4UX2 - chains A and B; structure by electron crystallography, 7.00 A resolution (low resolution: residue-level contacts below are approximate; hydrogen-bond / salt-bridge calls are withheld).

# Chain A
Protein: Potassium-transporting atpase alpha chain 1
From: Sus scrofa
Notes: EC 3.6.3.10
Reference sequence: P19156 (ATP4A_PIG); residues 0-1033 here correspond to UniProt positions 1-1034 (UniProt number = residue number + 1)
Amino-acid sequence (1034 residues; numbered 0 to 1033; the number before each row is that of its first residue; numbering starts at 0):
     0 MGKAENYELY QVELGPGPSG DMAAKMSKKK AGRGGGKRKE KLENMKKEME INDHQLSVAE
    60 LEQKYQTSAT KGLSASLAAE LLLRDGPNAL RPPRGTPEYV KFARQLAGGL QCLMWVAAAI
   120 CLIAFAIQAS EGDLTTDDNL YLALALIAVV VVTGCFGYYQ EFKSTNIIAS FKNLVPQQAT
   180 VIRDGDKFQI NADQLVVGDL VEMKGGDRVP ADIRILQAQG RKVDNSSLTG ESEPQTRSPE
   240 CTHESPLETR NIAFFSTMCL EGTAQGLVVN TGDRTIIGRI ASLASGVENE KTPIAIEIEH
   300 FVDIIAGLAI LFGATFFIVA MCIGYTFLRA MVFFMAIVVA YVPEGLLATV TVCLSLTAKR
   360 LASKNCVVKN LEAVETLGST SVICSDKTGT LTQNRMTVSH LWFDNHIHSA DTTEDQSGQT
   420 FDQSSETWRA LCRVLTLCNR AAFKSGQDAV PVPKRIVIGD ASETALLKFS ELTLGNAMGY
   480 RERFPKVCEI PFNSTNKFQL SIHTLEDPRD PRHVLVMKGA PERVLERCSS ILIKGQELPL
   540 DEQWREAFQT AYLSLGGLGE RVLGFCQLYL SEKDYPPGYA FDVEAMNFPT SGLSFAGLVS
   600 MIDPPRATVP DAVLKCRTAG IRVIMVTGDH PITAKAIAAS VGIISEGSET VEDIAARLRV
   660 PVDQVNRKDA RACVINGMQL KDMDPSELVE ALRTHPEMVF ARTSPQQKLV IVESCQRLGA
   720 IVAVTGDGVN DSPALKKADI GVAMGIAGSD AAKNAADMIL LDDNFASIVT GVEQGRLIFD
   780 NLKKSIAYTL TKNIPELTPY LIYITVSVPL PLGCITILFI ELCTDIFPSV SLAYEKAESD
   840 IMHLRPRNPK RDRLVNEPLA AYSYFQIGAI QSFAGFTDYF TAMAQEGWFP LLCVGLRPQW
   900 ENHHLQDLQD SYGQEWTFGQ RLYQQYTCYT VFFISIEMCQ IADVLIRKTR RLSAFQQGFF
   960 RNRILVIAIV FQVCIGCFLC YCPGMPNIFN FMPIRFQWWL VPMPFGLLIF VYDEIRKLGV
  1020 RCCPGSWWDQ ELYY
Not modelled in the structure: 0-40
UniProt features mapped onto this chain:
  - active site: Asp-385 (4-aspartylphosphate intermediate)
  - binding site (K(+)): Val-338, Ala-339, Val-341, Glu-343, Glu-795, Glu-820
  - binding site (Mg(2+)): Asp-385, Thr-387, Asp-726, Asp-730
  - modified residue: Tyr-6 (Phosphotyrosine), Tyr-9 (Phosphotyrosine), Ser-26 (Phosphoserine), Ser-461 (Phosphoserine), Ser-599 (Phosphoserine), Ser-838 (Phosphoserine), Ser-952 (Phosphoserine)
What the authors report for this chain:
  - conformationally variable residues (loop rearrangement): Glu-160 to Gln-176
  - catalytic residues: Asp-385 (citing earlier work)

# Chain B
Protein: Potassium-transporting atpase subunit beta
From: Sus scrofa
Reference sequence: P18434 (ATP4B_PIG); numbering as in UniProt (aligned over 1-290)
Amino-acid sequence (290 residues; numbered 1 to 290; the number before each row is that of its first residue):
     1 MAALQEKKSC SQRMEEFQRY CWNPDTGQML GRTLSRWVWI SLYYVAFYVV MSGIFALCIY
    61 VLMRTIDPYT PDYQDQLKSP GVTLRPDVYG EKGLDISYNV SDSTTWAGLA HTLHRFLAGY
   121 SPAAQEGSIN CTSEKYFFQE SFLAPNHTKF SCKFTADMLQ NCSGRPDPTF GFAEGKPCFI
   181 IKMNRIVKFL PGNSTAPRVD CAFLDQPRDG PPLQVEYFPA NGTYSLHYFP YYGKKAQPHY
   241 SNPLVAAKLL NVPRNRDVVI VCKILAEHVS FDNPHDPYEG KVEFKLKIQK
Not modelled in the structure: 1-31, 89-124, 155-174, 195-208, 214-223, 244-247
Disulfides: Cys-131/Cys-152

# How chain A and chain B interact
Residue-residue contacts (79):
  Phe-864(A) / Tyr-44(B)
  Phe-864(A) / Phe-47(B)
  Phe-864(A) / Tyr-48(B)
  Gln-865(A) / Tyr-43(B)
  Gln-865(A) / Phe-47(B)
  Ala-868(A) / Tyr-48(B)
  Ile-869(A) / Met-51(B)
  Phe-872(A) / Phe-55(B)
  Thr-876(A) / Phe-55(B)
  Thr-876(A) / Ile-59(B)
  Thr-880(A) / Leu-62(B)
  Gln-884(A) / Pro-71(B)
  Gln-884(A) / Asp-72(B)
  Gln-884(A) / Tyr-73(B)
  Glu-885(A) / Gln-76(B)
  His-902(A) / Tyr-278(B)
  His-903(A) / Asp-87(B)
  His-903(A) / Val-88(B)
  His-903(A) / Tyr-278(B)
  Gln-905(A) / Val-82(B)
  Gln-905(A) / Thr-83(B)
  Gln-905(A) / Tyr-278(B)
  Gln-905(A) / Lys-281(B)
  Gln-905(A) / Val-282(B)
  Asp-906(A) / Thr-83(B)
  Asp-906(A) / Leu-84(B)
  Asp-906(A) / Lys-182(B)
  Gln-908(A) / Arg-185(B)
  Ser-910(A) / Lys-234(B)
  Tyr-911(A) / Tyr-69(B)
  Tyr-911(A) / Thr-70(B)
  Tyr-911(A) / Pro-71(B)
  Tyr-911(A) / Tyr-231(B)
  Tyr-911(A) / Gly-233(B)
  Tyr-911(A) / Lys-234(B)
  Gly-912(A) / Arg-185(B)
  Gln-913(A) / Leu-77(B)
  Gln-913(A) / Arg-185(B)
  Gln-913(A) / Ile-186(B)
  Glu-914(A) / Leu-77(B)
  Glu-914(A) / Thr-83(B)
  Glu-914(A) / Lys-182(B)
  Glu-914(A) / Asn-184(B)
  Glu-914(A) / Arg-185(B)
  Trp-915(A) / Gln-76(B)
  Trp-915(A) / Leu-77(B)
  Trp-915(A) / Asn-184(B)
  Thr-916(A) / Asn-184(B)
  Thr-916(A) / Asp-276(B)
  Thr-916(A) / Tyr-278(B)
  Phe-917(A) / Tyr-278(B)
  Gly-918(A) / Asp-276(B)
  Gly-918(A) / Tyr-278(B)
  Gln-919(A) / Gln-76(B)
  Gln-919(A) / Leu-77(B)
  Gln-919(A) / Ser-79(B)
  Gln-919(A) / Pro-80(B)
  Gln-919(A) / Gly-81(B)
  Gln-919(A) / Asn-184(B)
  Gln-919(A) / Asp-276(B)
  Tyr-922(A) / Gln-76(B)
  Tyr-922(A) / His-275(B)
  Gln-923(A) / Gln-76(B)
  Thr-926(A) / Gln-76(B)
  Arg-994(A) / Tyr-73(B)
  Arg-994(A) / Asp-75(B)
  Gln-996(A) / Tyr-73(B)
  Trp-997(A) / Tyr-73(B)
  Pro-1003(A) / Cys-58(B)
  Phe-1004(A) / Phe-55(B)
  Leu-1007(A) / Ile-54(B)
  Tyr-1011(A) / Tyr-43(B)
  Tyr-1011(A) / Phe-47(B)
  Trp-1026(A) / Trp-39(B)
  Trp-1026(A) / Ile-40(B)
  Trp-1026(A) / Tyr-43(B)
  Trp-1027(A) / Tyr-43(B)
  Gln-1029(A) / Arg-36(B)
  Glu-1030(A) / Ile-40(B)
Other interface residues (no listed pair), chain A (40 interface residues in all): Ala-883, Gly-886
Other interface residues (no listed pair), chain B (49 interface residues in all): Ile-66, Asp-67, Pro-68, Arg-85, Pro-86, Val-187, Glu-279, Phe-284

# In short
Chain A and chain B form an interface of 40 and 49 residues respectively. UniProt lists active-site residue
Asp-385(A), 6 K+-binding residues and 4 Mg2+-binding residues on chain A. From the paper: the catalytic
residue Asp-385(A); conformational variability at Glu-160(A).
Here chain A is Potassium-transporting atpase alpha chain 1 and chain B is Potassium-transporting atpase
subunit beta, both from Sus scrofa. Entry 4UX2 (Cryo-EM structure of antagonist-bound E2P gastric H,K-ATPase
(SCH.E2. MgF)) was determined by electron crystallography together with 4UX1 from the same study.
